PDB entry 8IAJ | electron microscopy, 3.10 A resolution | chains A and F of the 8 polymer chains in the assembly

== Chain A ==
Protein: chimera of Long chain base biosynthesis protein 1 and Serine palmitoyltransferase 1
Organism: Arabidopsis thaliana
Notes: EC 2.3.1.50
UniProtKB: chimeric construct of Q94IB8, P25045: residues 25-101 from Q94IB8 (LCB1_ARATH) positions 1-77 (UniProt number = residue number - 24); residues 102-558 from P25045 positions 102-558 (same numbers)
Chain sequence (534 residues; numbered 25 to 558; the number before each row is that of its first residue):
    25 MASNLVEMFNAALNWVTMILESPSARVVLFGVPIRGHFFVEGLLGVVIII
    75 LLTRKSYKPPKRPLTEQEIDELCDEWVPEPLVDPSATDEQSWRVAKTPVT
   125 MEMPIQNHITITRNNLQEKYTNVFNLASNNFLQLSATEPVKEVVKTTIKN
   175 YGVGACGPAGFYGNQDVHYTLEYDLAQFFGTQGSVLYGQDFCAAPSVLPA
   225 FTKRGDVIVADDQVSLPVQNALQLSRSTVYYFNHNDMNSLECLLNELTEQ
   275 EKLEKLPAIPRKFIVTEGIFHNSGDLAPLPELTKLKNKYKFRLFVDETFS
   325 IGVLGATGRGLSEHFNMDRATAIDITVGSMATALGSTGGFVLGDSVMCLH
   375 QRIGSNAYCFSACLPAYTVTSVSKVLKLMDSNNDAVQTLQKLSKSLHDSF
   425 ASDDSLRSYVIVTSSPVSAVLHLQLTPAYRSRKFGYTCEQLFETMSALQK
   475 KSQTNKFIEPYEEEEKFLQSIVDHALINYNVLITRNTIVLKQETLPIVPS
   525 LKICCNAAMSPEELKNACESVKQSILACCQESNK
Disordered / not traced: 25-59, 555-558
UniProt features mapped onto this chain:
  - modified residue: T121 (Phosphothreonine)
Residues lining bound ligands: pyridoxal phosphate (PLP): F384, S385, A386

== Chain F ==
Protein: Serine palmitoyltransferase 2
Organism: Saccharomyces cerevisiae
Notes: EC 2.3.1.50
UniProtKB: P40970 (LCB2_YEAST); numbering as in UniProt (aligned over 1-561)
Chain sequence (561 residues; row label = number of the first residue in the row):
     1 MSTPANYTRVPLCEPEELPDDIQKENEYGTLDSPGHLYQVKSRHGKPLPE
    51 PVVDTPPYYISLLTYLNYLILIILGHVHDFLGMTFQKNKHLDLLEHDGLA
   101 PWFSNFESFYVRRIKMRIDDCFSRPTTGVPGRFIRCIDRISHNINEYFTY
   151 SGAVYPCMNLSSYNYLGFAQSKGQCTDAALESVDKYSIQSGGPRAQIGTT
   201 DLHIKAEKLVARFIGKEDALVFSMGYGTNANLFNAFLDKKCLVISDELNH
   251 TSIRTGVRLSGAAVRTFKHGDMVGLEKLIREQIVLGQPKTNRPWKKILIC
   301 AEGLFSMEGTLCNLPKLVELKKKYKCYLFIDEAHSIGAMGPTGRGVCEIF
   351 GVDPKDVDILMGTFTKSFGAAGGYIAADQWIIDRLRLDLTTVSYSESMPA
   401 PVLAQTISSLQTISGEICPGQGTERLQRIAFNSRYLRLALQRLGFIVYGV
   451 ADSPVIPLLLYCPSKMPAFSRMMLQRRIAVVVVAYPATPLIESRVRFCMS
   501 ASLTKEDIDYLLRHVSEVGDKLNLKSNSGKSSYDGKRQRWDIEEVIRRTP
   551 EDCKDDKYFVN
Disordered / not traced: 1-6
UniProt features mapped onto this chain:
  - modified residue: K366 (N6-(pyridoxal phosphate)lysine)
  - mutagenesis: H334 (H334F: Loss of activity. No effect on interaction with LCB1), K366 (K366T: Loss of activity. No effect on interaction with LCB1)
Residues lining bound ligands:
  - pyridoxal phosphate (PLP): G225, Y226, N229, H250, S252, E302, S306, D331, A333, H334, T363, T365, K366
  - Z1T (N-[(2S,3R,4E)-1,3-dihydroxyoctadec-4-en-2-yl]tetracosanamide): Y65, Y68, L69, I72, I73, H76, V77, F106, Y110, Y485, L490

== Interface between chain A and chain F ==
Residue-residue contacts (4):
  L88(A) - K289(F)
  E92(A) - K289(F)  salt bridge
  L96(A) - T290(F)
  E99(A) - K240(F)  salt bridge
Other interface residues (no listed pair), chain A (6 interface residues in all): E95, W100
Other interface residues (no listed pair), chain F (4 interface residues in all): R292

== Summary ==
6 residues of chain A face 4 of chain F across their interface, with 2 salt bridges. Polar pairs include
E92(A)-K289(F) and E99(A)-K240(F). Chain A binds pyridoxal phosphate. Bound to chain F: pyridoxal phosphate
and compound Z1T. UniProt lists 2 mutagenesis sites on chain F.
Here chain A is chimera of Long chain base biosynthesis protein 1 and Serine palmitoyltransferase 1
(Arabidopsis thaliana) and chain F is Serine palmitoyltransferase 2 (Saccharomyces cerevisiae). Entry 8IAJ
(Cryo-EM structure of the yeast SPT-ORM2 (ORM2-S3A) complex) was determined by electron microscopy (same
publication as 8IAK and 8IAM).
